Entry 7TR9 (electron microscopy, 3.90 A resolution); this record covers chains C and T of the 19 polymer chains in the assembly.

Chain C:
Protein: Cas8a
From: Pyrococcus furiosus DSM 3638
UniProt: Q8U338 (Q8U338_PYRFU); aligned to UniProt positions 3-343 over residues 2-342 (the alignment contains insertions or deletions, so no single offset holds)
Amino-acid sequence (341 residues; numbered 2 to 342; the number before each row is that of its first residue):
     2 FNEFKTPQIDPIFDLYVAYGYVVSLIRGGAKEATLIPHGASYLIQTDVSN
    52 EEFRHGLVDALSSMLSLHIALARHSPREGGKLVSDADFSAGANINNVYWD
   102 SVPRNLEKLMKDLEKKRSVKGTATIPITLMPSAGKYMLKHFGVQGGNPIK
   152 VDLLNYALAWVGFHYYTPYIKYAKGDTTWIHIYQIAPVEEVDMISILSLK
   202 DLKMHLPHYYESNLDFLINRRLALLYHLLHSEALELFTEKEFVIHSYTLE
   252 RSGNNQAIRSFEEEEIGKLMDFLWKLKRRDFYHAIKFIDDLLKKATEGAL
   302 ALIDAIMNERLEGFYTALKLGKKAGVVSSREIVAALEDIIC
Unresolved in the structure: 74-81
Construct notes: conflict Val24 (Glu25 in Q8U338), Ser64 (Glu65 in Q8U338), Leu110 (Val111 in Q8U338)
From the paper describing this entry:
  - specificity-determining residues: Asn96, Asn97, Lys136
  - mutagenesis - N96A (10-fold), N96A/N97A (10-fold), N97A (10-fold), K136A (10-fold): decreased binding to target

Chain T:
Molecule: Non-Target strand DNA
Sequence (8 nucleotides; each row starts with the number of its first residue):
    17 GACCCAGT

Interface between chain C and chain T:
Residue-residue contacts (14):
  Ala73(C) - DG23(T)  hydrogen bond to the base
  Val84(C) - DG23(T)  base contact
  Asn97(C) - DC20(T)  sugar contact
  Asn97(C) - DC21(T)  hydrogen bond to the sugar
  Trp100(C) - DC21(T)  phosphate contact
  Trp100(C) - DA22(T)  phosphate contact
  Trp100(C) - DG23(T)  base contact
  Gly176(C) - DA22(T)  base contact
  Asp177(C) - DA22(T)  base contact
  Tyr211(C) - DT24(T)  sugar contact
  Glu212(C) - DT24(T)  phosphate contact
  Arg252(C) - DA22(T)  hydrogen bond to the base
  Asn255(C) - DC21(T)  base contact
  Asn255(C) - DA22(T)  base contact
Interface residues without a listed pair, chain C (11 interface residues in all): Ala91

Summary:
Chain C and chain T form an interface of 11 and 5 residues respectively; the contacts include 3 hydrogen
bonds. Polar pairs include Ala73(C)-DG23(T), Arg252(C)-DA22(T) and Asn97(C)-DC21(T). From the paper: N96A,
N96A/N97A and N97A of chain C, among others, reduce binding to target; specificity determinants Asn96(C),
Asn97(C) and Lys136(C).
Chain C is Cas8a (Pyrococcus furiosus DSM 3638) and chain T is Non-Target strand DNA; the structure, Cascade
complex from type I-A CRISPR-Cas system, was determined by electron microscopy together with 7TR6, 7TR8 and
7TRA from the same study.
